9DHQ - chains A and D of the 8 polymer chains in the assembly; structure by electron microscopy, 4.78 A resolution (low resolution: residue-level contacts below are approximate; hydrogen-bond / salt-bridge calls are withheld).

== Chain A (and D) ==
Molecule: Isoform Flip of Glutamate receptor 2
Organism: Rattus norvegicus
Notes: chain D of this document is another copy of the same molecule, construct and numbering; everything in this record applies to it too
Reference sequence: P19491 (GRIA2_RAT), isoform P19491-2; residues 391-820 here correspond to UniProt positions 412-841 (UniProt number = residue number + 21)
Chain sequence (430 residues; each row starts with the number of its first residue):
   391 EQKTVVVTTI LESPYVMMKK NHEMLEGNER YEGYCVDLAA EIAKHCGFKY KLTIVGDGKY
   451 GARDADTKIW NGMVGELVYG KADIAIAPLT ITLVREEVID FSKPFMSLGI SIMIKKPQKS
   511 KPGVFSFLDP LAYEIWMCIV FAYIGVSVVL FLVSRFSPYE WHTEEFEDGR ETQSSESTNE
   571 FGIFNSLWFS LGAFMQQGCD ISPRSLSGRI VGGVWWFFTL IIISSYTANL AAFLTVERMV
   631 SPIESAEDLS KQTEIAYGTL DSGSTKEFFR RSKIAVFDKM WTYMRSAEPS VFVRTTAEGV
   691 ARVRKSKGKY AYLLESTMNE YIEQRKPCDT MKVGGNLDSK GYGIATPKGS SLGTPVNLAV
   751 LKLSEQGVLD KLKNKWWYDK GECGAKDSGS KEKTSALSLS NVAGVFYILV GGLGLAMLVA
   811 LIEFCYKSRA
Disordered / not traced: 550-564, 776-784 (chain D: 550-564, 820)
Sequence notes: conflict Gln392 (Asn413 in P19491)
Curated features (UniProtKB/Swiss-Prot):
  - binding site (L-glutamate): Pro478, Thr480, Arg485, Ser654, Thr655, Glu705
  - site: Arg453 (Interaction with the cone snail toxin Con-ikot-ikot), Ile633 (Crucial to convey clamshell closure to channel opening), Arg660 (Interaction with the cone snail toxin Con-ikot-ikot), Lys752 (Interaction with the cone snail toxin Con-ikot-ikot)
  - modified residue (Phosphoserine): Ser662, Ser696
  - lipidation (S-palmitoyl cysteine): Cys589, Cys815
Cystine bridges: Cys718-Cys773

== How chain A and chain D interact ==
Residue-residue contacts (60; chain A residue first):
  Thr482(A) with Glu755(D)
  Leu483(A) with Leu748(D); Glu755(D)
  Glu486(A) with Lys493(D); Leu751(D)
  Phe491(A) with Lys493(D)
  Ser492(A) with Lys493(D)
  Lys493(A) with Glu486(D); Phe491(D); Ser492(D)
  Ser497(A) with Ser729(D)
  Glu570(A) with Arg594(D)
  Phe574(A) with Arg599(D)
  Asn575(A) with Arg599(D)
  Trp578(A) with Arg599(D); Trp606(D)
  Leu581(A) with Gly603(D); Trp606(D)
  Gly582(A) with Trp606(D)
  Met585(A) with Trp606(D); Phe607(D)
  Gln587(A) with Met585(D); Gln586(D); Cys589(D); Trp606(D)
  Asp590(A) with Ser592(D); Arg594(D)
  Tyr616(A) with Ile611(D)
  Thr617(A) with Ser614(D)
  Leu620(A) with Ala618(D)
  Leu624(A) with Asn619(D); Ala622(D)
  Arg628(A) with Val626(D)
  Leu751(A) with Glu486(D)
  Glu755(A) with Leu483(D); Arg661(D)
  Gln756(A) with Lys663(D)
  Ser785(A) with Phe623(D)
  Ala786(A) with Asp519(D); Pro520(D); Leu521(D); Ala522(D)
  Leu787(A) with Pro520(D); Ala522(D); Ile525(D)
  Val795(A) with Phe608(D)
  Phe796(A) with Cys528(D); Phe608(D)
  Leu799(A) with Val604(D); Trp605(D); Phe608(D)
  Leu803(A) with Val536(D); Val601(D)
  Ala806(A) with Ser597(D); Ile600(D)
  Ala810(A) with Val543(D)
  Phe814(A) with Phe546(D); Pro548(D); Ser565(D)
  Ser818(A) with Ser565(D)
Interface residues without a listed pair, chain A (49 interface residues in all): Pro494, Gln586, Cys589, Ile591, Ala621, Thr625, Met629, Ile664, Asn747, Leu748, Ser788, Leu789, Ile798, Met807
Interface residues without a listed pair, chain D (60 interface residues in all): Thr482, Glu487, Pro494, Ser497, Ile529, Ala532, Gly582, Ala583, Gly588, Leu596, Leu610, Ile612, Ser615, Thr625, Asn747, Lys761

== Summary ==
The interface between chain A and chain D involves 49 residues on one side and 60 on the other. From UniProt:
6 L-glutamate-binding residues on chain A.
Chain A and chain D are both Isoform Flip of Glutamate receptor 2 (Rattus norvegicus); the structure, Resting
state 2 of the GluA2-gamma2 complex, was determined by electron microscopy (same publication as 9DHP, 9DHR,
9DHS, 9DHT, 9MRK, 9MRL, 9MRM and 9MRN).
